1U3F - chain A; structure by X-ray diffraction, 2.50 A resolution.

== Chain A ==
Molecule: 5,10-Methenyltetrahydrofolate Synthetase
Source organism: Mycoplasma pneumoniae
Notes: EC 6.3.3.2
UniProt: P75430 (Y348_MYCPN); residues 1-164 here = UniProt positions 1-164
Amino-acid sequence (189 residues; numbered -24 to 164; the number before each row is that of its first residue; numbers below 1 keep their minus sign (Met-24 is residue -24)):
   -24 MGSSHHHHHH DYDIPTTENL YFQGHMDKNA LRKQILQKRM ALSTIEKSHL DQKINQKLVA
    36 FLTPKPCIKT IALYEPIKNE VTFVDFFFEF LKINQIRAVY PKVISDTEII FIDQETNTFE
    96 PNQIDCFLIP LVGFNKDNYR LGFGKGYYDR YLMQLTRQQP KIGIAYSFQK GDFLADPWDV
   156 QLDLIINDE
Not modelled in the structure: -24 to 0
Sequence notes: cloning artifact (-24 to 0)
Metal / ion sites: Mg2+: Asp124, Asp154 (together with ADP)
Residues lining bound ligands: ADP (adenosine-5'-diphosphate): Lys3, Arg7, Arg115, Leu116, Gly117, Phe118, Gly119, Lys120, Gly121, Asp124, Arg125, Met128, Trp153, Asp154
Swiss-Prot annotation at these positions:
  - binding site (ATP): Lys3 to Arg7, Arg115 to Tyr123, Arg125, Trp153
  - binding site (substrate): Glu50, Glu55
  - binding site (Mg(2+)): Asp124, Asp154

== Summary ==
Ligands of chain A: ADP. The Mg2+ site is built by Asp124 and Asp154. From UniProt: 16 ATP-binding residues,
substrate-binding residues Glu50 and Glu55 and Mg2+-binding residues Asp124 and Asp154.
Chain A is 5,10-Methenyltetrahydrofolate Synthetase (Mycoplasma pneumoniae); the structure, Structural and
Functional Characterization of a 5,10-Methenyltetrahydrofolate Synthetase from Mycoplasma pneumoniae (GI:
13508087), was determined by X-ray diffraction, deposited together with 1U3G and 1SBQ.
